PDB entry 2IBT | X-ray diffraction, 1.70 A resolution | chains C and A of the 3 polymer chains in the assembly

[Chain C]
Molecule: 10-nt DNA strand
Sequence (10 nucleotides; row label = number of the first residue in the row):
    11 GACAXCGXAC
Modified positions: 3DR (1',2'-dideoxyribofuranose-5'-phosphate) at position 15; 6MA (N6-methyl-deoxy-adenosine-5'-monophosphate) at position 18

[Chain A]
Name: Modification methylase TaqI
Organism: Thermus aquaticus
Notes: EC 2.1.1.72
UniProt: P14385 (MTTA_THEAQ); numbering as in UniProt (aligned over 1-421)
Chain sequence (421 residues; numbered 1 to 421; the number before each row is that of its first residue):
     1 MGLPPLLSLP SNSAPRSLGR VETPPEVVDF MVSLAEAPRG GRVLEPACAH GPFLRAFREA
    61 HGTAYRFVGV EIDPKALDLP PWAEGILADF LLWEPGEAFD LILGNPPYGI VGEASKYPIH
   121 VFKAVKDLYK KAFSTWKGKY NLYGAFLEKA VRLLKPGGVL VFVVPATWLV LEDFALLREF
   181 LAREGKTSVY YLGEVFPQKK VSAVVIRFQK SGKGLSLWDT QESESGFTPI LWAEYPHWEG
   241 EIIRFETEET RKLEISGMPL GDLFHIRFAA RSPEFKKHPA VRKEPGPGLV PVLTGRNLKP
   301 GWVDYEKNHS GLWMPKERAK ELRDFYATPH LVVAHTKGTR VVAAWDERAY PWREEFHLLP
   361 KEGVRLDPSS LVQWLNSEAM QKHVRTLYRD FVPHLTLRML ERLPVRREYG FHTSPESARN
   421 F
Unresolved in the structure: 1-20, 414-421
UniProt features mapped onto this chain:
  - binding site (S-adenosyl-L-methionine): Thr-23, Glu-45 to Cys-48, Glu-71, Asp-89, Pro-107
  - site (Important for catalytic activity): Asn-105, Pro-106, Tyr-108
  - mutagenesis: Tyr-108 (Y108A/G: Drastically reduces enzymatic activity; KM for both DNA and s-adenosylmethionine is not significantly changed; Y108F/W: Essentially wild-type activity), Phe-196 (F196A: Drastically reduces enzymatic activity; KM for both DNA and s-adenosylmethionine is not significantly changed; F196W: Essentially wild-type activity)

[Interface between chain C and chain A]
Residue-residue contacts (33):
  DA12(C) / Lys-200(A)  base contact
  DA14(C) / Gly-295(A)  phosphate contact
  DA14(C) / Arg-296(A)  phosphate contact
  DA14(C) / Thr-336(A)  base contact
  DA14(C) / Lys-337(A)  salt bridge to the phosphate
  DA14(C) / Pro-393(A)  base contact
  3DR_15(C) / Thr-294(A)  phosphate contact
  3DR_15(C) / Gly-295(A)  hydrogen bond to the phosphate
  3DR_15(C) / Thr-336(A)  phosphate contact
  3DR_15(C) / Glu-354(A)  phosphate contact
  DC16(C) / Lys-116(A)  hydrogen bond to the base
  DC16(C) / Arg-271(A)  base contact
  DC16(C) / Ser-272(A)  phosphate contact
  DC16(C) / Arg-353(A)  salt bridge to the phosphate
  DC16(C) / Glu-354(A)  base contact
  DG17(C) / Lys-116(A)  hydrogen bond to the sugar
  DG17(C) / Tyr-117(A)  hydrogen bond to the base
  DG17(C) / Arg-271(A)  hydrogen bond to the base
  DG17(C) / Ser-272(A)  hydrogen bond to the phosphate
  DG17(C) / Pro-273(A)  sugar contact
  DG17(C) / Lys-276(A)  phosphate contact
  6MA_18(C) / Glu-113(A)  phosphate contact
  6MA_18(C) / Ser-115(A)  sugar contact
  6MA_18(C) / Lys-116(A)  sugar contact
  6MA_18(C) / Tyr-117(A)  base contact
  6MA_18(C) / Arg-271(A)  base contact
  DA19(C) / Gly-112(A)  phosphate contact
  DA19(C) / Glu-113(A)  hydrogen bond to the phosphate
  DA19(C) / Lys-126(A)  hydrogen bond to the phosphate
  DA19(C) / Lys-139(A)  sugar contact
  DC20(C) / Lys-126(A)  salt bridge to the phosphate
  DC20(C) / Lys-130(A)  salt bridge to the phosphate
  DC20(C) / Gly-138(A)  sugar contact
Also at the interface, not in a pair above, chain C (9 interface residues in all): DC13
Also at the interface, not in a pair above, chain A (25 interface residues in all): Val-111, Glu-355, His-394

[In short]
9 residues of chain C face 25 of chain A across their interface, with 8 hydrogen bonds and 4 salt bridges.
Polar pairs include DC16(C)/Lys-116(A), DG17(C)/Tyr-117(A) and DG17(C)/Arg-271(A). UniProt lists 8
S-adenosyl-L-methionine-binding residues and 2 mutagenesis sites on chain A.
Here chain C is a 10-nt DNA strand and chain A is Modification methylase TaqI (Thermus aquaticus). Entry 2IBT
(Crystal structure of the adenine-specific DNA methyltransferase M.TaqI complexed with the cofactor analog
AETA and a ...) was determined by X-ray diffraction (same publication as 2IBS).
